6HHT - chains A1 and C1 of the 75 polymer chains in the assembly; structure by electron microscopy, 4.05 A resolution (low resolution: residue-level contacts below are approximate; hydrogen-bond / salt-bridge calls are withheld).

# Chain A1
Protein: Echovirus 18 capsid protein 1
Source organism: Echovirus E18
UniProt: Q8V635 (Q8V635_9ENTO); residues 1001-1287 here correspond to UniProt positions 569-855 (UniProt number = residue number - 432)
Sequence (287 residues; numbered 1001 to 1287; the number before each row is that of its first residue):
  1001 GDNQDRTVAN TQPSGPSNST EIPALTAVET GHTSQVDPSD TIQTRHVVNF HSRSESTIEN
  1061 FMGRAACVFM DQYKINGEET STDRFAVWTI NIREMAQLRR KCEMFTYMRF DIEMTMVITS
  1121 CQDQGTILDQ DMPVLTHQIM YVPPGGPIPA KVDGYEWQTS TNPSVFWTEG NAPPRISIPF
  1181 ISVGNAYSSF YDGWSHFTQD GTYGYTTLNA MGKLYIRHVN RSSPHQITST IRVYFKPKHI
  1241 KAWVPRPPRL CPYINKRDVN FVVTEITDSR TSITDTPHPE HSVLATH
Not modelled in the structure: 1001-1042, 1123-1131, 1276-1287

# Chain C1
Protein: Echovirus 18 capsid protein 3
Source organism: Echovirus E18
UniProt: Q8V635 (Q8V635_9ENTO); residues 3001-3239 here correspond to UniProt positions 330-568 (UniProt number = residue number - 2671)
Sequence (239 residues; each row starts with the number of its first residue):
  3001 GVPVLNTPGS NQFLTSDDYQ SPSAMPQFDE TPEMHIPGEV RNLMEIAEVD SVVPVNNVTG
  3061 KTKSMDAYQI PVGTGNTDKT KPIFSFQMDP GYSSVLKRTL LGEMLNYYAH WSGSVKLTFL
  3121 FCGSAMATGK LLISYSPPGA SVPTSRKDAM LGTHIVWDIG LQSSCVLCVP WISQSHYRMV
  3181 QQDPYTSAGY ITCWYQTNIV VPPGAPTSCD VLCFASACND FSVRLLRDTP FMAQPGKLQ
Not modelled in the structure: 3074-3077, 3176-3186, 3234-3239
Disulfides: Cys3168-Cys3218

# Interface between chain A1 and chain C1
Pairs across the interface (124; chain A1 residue first):
  Arg1045(A1) - Trp3171(C1)
  Arg1045(A1) - Ile3172(C1)
  Arg1045(A1) - Ser3173(C1)
  Arg1045(A1) - Ser3187(C1)
  His1046(A1) - Ser3173(C1)
  Val1048(A1) - Ser3112(C1)
  Val1048(A1) - Gln3174(C1)
  Val1048(A1) - Ser3175(C1)
  Phe1050(A1) - Ser3112(C1)
  Phe1050(A1) - Ser3222(C1)
  Phe1050(A1) - Arg3224(C1)
  His1051(A1) - Ser3222(C1)
  Ser1052(A1) - Ser3222(C1)
  Ser1052(A1) - Val3223(C1)
  Arg1053(A1) - Asn3042(C1)
  Arg1053(A1) - Met3044(C1)
  Arg1053(A1) - Glu3048(C1)
  Arg1053(A1) - Phe3221(C1)
  Glu1055(A1) - Tyr3108(C1)
  Glu1055(A1) - Arg3224(C1)
  Glu1055(A1) - Leu3226(C1)
  Ser1056(A1) - Asn3042(C1)
  Ser1056(A1) - Leu3043(C1)
  Ser1056(A1) - Tyr3108(C1)
  Thr1057(A1) - Asn3042(C1)
  Ile1058(A1) - Val3040(C1)
  Phe1061(A1) - Leu3043(C1)
  Phe1061(A1) - Tyr3107(C1)
  Phe1061(A1) - Tyr3108(C1)
  Phe1061(A1) - Leu3226(C1)
  Arg1064(A1) - Leu3226(C1)
  Ala1065(A1) - Thr3015(C1)
  Gln1097(A1) - Thr3229(C1)
  Arg1100(A1) - Glu3103(C1)
  Arg1100(A1) - Tyr3107(C1)
  Arg1100(A1) - Thr3229(C1)
  Arg1100(A1) - Met3232(C1)
  Met1104(A1) - Met3104(C1)
  Phe1105(A1) - Val3040(C1)
  Arg1109(A1) - Thr3031(C1)
  Arg1109(A1) - Pro3032(C1)
  Arg1109(A1) - Glu3033(C1)
  Asp1111(A1) - Glu3030(C1)
  Glu1113(A1) - Ser3021(C1)
  Thr1115(A1) - Phe3013(C1)
  Val1117(A1) - Phe3013(C1)
  Tyr1141(A1) - Met3025(C1)
  Pro1163(A1) - Ala3024(C1)
  Ala1172(A1) - Asn3011(C1)
  Pro1173(A1) - Phe3013(C1)
  Arg1175(A1) - Phe3013(C1)
  Arg1175(A1) - Asp3017(C1)
  Arg1175(A1) - Tyr3019(C1)
  Arg1175(A1) - Ser3021(C1)
  Arg1175(A1) - Pro3022(C1)
  Ile1176(A1) - Ala3024(C1)
  Ser1177(A1) - Ser3021(C1)
  Ser1177(A1) - Pro3022(C1)
  Ser1177(A1) - Ser3023(C1)
  Ser1177(A1) - Ala3024(C1)
  Pro1179(A1) - Phe3028(C1)
  Phe1180(A1) - Phe3028(C1)
  Phe1180(A1) - Glu3030(C1)
  Ile1181(A1) - Met3025(C1)
  Ile1181(A1) - Phe3028(C1)
  Ser1182(A1) - Thr3031(C1)
  Val1183(A1) - Thr3031(C1)
  Gly1184(A1) - Thr3031(C1)
  Asn1185(A1) - Thr3031(C1)
  Asn1185(A1) - Pro3032(C1)
  Asn1185(A1) - Met3034(C1)
  Tyr1234(A1) - Phe3013(C1)
  Lys1236(A1) - Asp3017(C1)
  Lys1241(A1) - Glu3033(C1)
  Ala1242(A1) - Glu3039(C1)
  Ala1242(A1) - Val3040(C1)
  Trp1243(A1) - Glu3033(C1)
  Trp1243(A1) - Ile3036(C1)
  Trp1243(A1) - Gly3038(C1)
  Trp1243(A1) - Glu3039(C1)
  Val1244(A1) - Pro3037(C1)
  Val1244(A1) - Gly3038(C1)
  Pro1245(A1) - Val3040(C1)
  Pro1245(A1) - Ile3046(C1)
  Pro1248(A1) - Leu3100(C1)
  Pro1248(A1) - Glu3103(C1)
  Arg1249(A1) - Arg3098(C1)
  Leu1250(A1) - Arg3098(C1)
  Tyr1253(A1) - Met3232(C1)
  Val1263(A1) - Lys3063(C1)
  Glu1265(A1) - Thr3062(C1)
  Glu1265(A1) - Lys3063(C1)
  Ile1266(A1) - Pro3054(C1)
  Ile1266(A1) - Thr3062(C1)
  Ile1266(A1) - Tyr3068(C1)
  Ile1266(A1) - Arg3098(C1)
  Thr1267(A1) - Pro3054(C1)
  Thr1267(A1) - Asn3057(C1)
  Thr1267(A1) - Ser3094(C1)
  Thr1267(A1) - Arg3098(C1)
  Asp1268(A1) - Asn3057(C1)
  Asp1268(A1) - Ser3094(C1)
  Ser1269(A1) - Asn3057(C1)
  Ser1269(A1) - Val3058(C1)
  Ser1269(A1) - Thr3059(C1)
  Ser1269(A1) - Thr3062(C1)
  Arg1270(A1) - Val3055(C1)
  Arg1270(A1) - Asn3057(C1)
  Arg1270(A1) - Val3058(C1)
  Arg1270(A1) - Thr3059(C1)
  Arg1270(A1) - Ser3085(C1)
  Arg1270(A1) - Phe3086(C1)
  Arg1270(A1) - Val3095(C1)
  Thr1271(A1) - Val3058(C1)
  Ser1272(A1) - Val3058(C1)
  Ile1273(A1) - Val3055(C1)
  Ile1273(A1) - Asn3056(C1)
  Ile1273(A1) - Val3058(C1)
  Ile1273(A1) - Ile3083(C1)
  Ile1273(A1) - Phe3084(C1)
  Ile1273(A1) - Ser3085(C1)
  Thr1274(A1) - Pro3082(C1)
  Thr1274(A1) - Ser3085(C1)
  Asp1275(A1) - Ser3085(C1)
Also at the interface, not in a pair above, chain A1 (72 interface residues in all): Thr1044, Val1047, Asn1060, Ala1096, Lys1101, Tyr1107, Pro1143, Ala1186, Lys1238, Pro1247, Cys1251, Thr1264
Also at the interface, not in a pair above, chain C1 (69 interface residues in all): Arg3041, Ile3070, Pro3071, His3110, Pro3138, Asp3228, Phe3231

# In short
Chain A1 and chain C1 form an interface of 72 and 69 residues respectively.
Chain A1 is Echovirus 18 capsid protein 1 and chain C1 is Echovirus 18 capsid protein 3, both from Echovirus
E18; the structure, Echovirus 18 Open particle without two pentamers, was determined by electron microscopy
together with 6HBG, 6HBH, 6HBJ, 6HBK and 6HBL from the same study.
